7A6B - chains A and P of the 24 polymer chains in the assembly; structure by electron microscopy, 1.33 A resolution.

# Chain A (and P)
Name: Ferritin heavy chain
Source organism: Homo sapiens
Notes: EC 1.16.3.1; chain P of this document is another copy of the same molecule, construct and numbering; everything in this record applies to it too
UniProtKB: P02794 (FRIH_HUMAN); residues 0-182 here correspond to UniProt positions 1-183 (UniProt number = residue number + 1)
Sequence (183 residues; numbered 0 to 182; the number before each row is that of its first residue; numbering starts at 0):
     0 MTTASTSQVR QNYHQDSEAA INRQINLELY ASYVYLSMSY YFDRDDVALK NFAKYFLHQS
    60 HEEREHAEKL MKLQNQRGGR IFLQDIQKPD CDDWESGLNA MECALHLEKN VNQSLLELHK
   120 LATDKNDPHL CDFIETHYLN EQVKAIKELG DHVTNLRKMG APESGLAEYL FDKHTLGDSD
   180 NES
Not modelled in the structure: 0-3, 177-182
Differences from the reference sequence: conflict Q86 (Lys87 in P02794)
Modified residues: C90 (S-oxy cysteine; CSX)
UniProt features mapped onto this chain:
  - binding site (Fe cation): E27, E62, H65, E107, Q141
  - site: R22 (Essential for association with cargo receptor NCOA4)
  - modified residue: M0 (N-acetylmethionine), T1 (N-acetylthreonine), S178 (Phosphoserine), S182 (Phosphoserine)
Metal / ion sites: Na+ site 1: E27, E62; Na+ site 2: E134 (shared with 1 residue of chain F; 1 residue of chain e)

# Interface between chain A and chain P
Residue-residue contacts - 60 pairs, chain A then chain P:
  S6(A) with D44(P), hydrogen bond
  Q7(A) with D44(P), hydrogen bond
  V8(A) with D44(P)
  L28(A) with Y32(P), hydrophobic
  Y32(A) with L28(P), hydrophobic; L82(P); Q83(P), hydrogen bond (side chain-backbone); I85(P)
  L35(A) with E67(P); M70(P), hydrophobic
  S36(A) with L82(P)
  Y39(A) with E67(P), hydrogen bond (side chain-backbone); M70(P), hydrophobic; K71(P); N74(P), hydrogen bond (backbone-side chain); I80(P), hydrophobic
  D42(A) with N74(P), hydrogen bond
  R43(A) with N74(P); R79(P)
  D44(A) with S6(P), hydrogen bond; Q7(P), hydrogen bond; V8(P); R79(P), salt bridge
  D45(A) with R79(P), salt bridge
  L56(A) with E67(P)
  H60(A) with R63(P), hydrogen bond; E67(P), salt bridge
  R63(A) with H60(P), hydrogen bond; R63(P)
  E67(A) with L35(P); Y39(P), hydrogen bond (backbone-side chain); L56(P); H60(P), salt bridge
  M70(A) with L35(P), hydrophobic; Y39(P), hydrophobic
  K71(A) with Y39(P)
  N74(A) with Y39(P), hydrogen bond (side chain-backbone); D42(P), hydrogen bond; R43(P)
  R79(A) with R43(P); D44(P), salt bridge; D45(P), salt bridge
  I80(A) with Y39(P), hydrophobic
  F81(A) with D91(P)
  L82(A) with Y32(P); S36(P); K87(P)
  Q83(A) with Y32(P), hydrogen bond (backbone-side chain); K87(P)
  D84(A) with I85(P); Q86(P); K87(P), hydrogen bond (side chain-backbone)
  I85(A) with Y32(P); D84(P); I85(P), hydrogen bond (backbone-backbone)
  Q86(A) with D84(P)
  K87(A) with L82(P); Q83(P); D84(P), hydrogen bond (backbone-side chain)
  D91(A) with F81(P)
Other interface residues (no listed pair), chain A (32 interface residues in all): N25, G77, P88
Other interface residues (no listed pair), chain P (32 interface residues in all): N25, G77, P88

# Summary
Chain A and chain P each contribute 32 residues to their interface; the contacts include 17 hydrogen bonds and
6 salt bridges. Among the polar pairs are D44(A)-R79(P), D45(A)-R79(P) and H60(A)-E67(P). From UniProt: 5 Fe
cation-binding residues on chain A.
Both chains are Ferritin heavy chain (Homo sapiens). Entry 7A6B (1.33 A structure of human apoferritin
obtained from Titan Mono- BCOR microscope) was determined by electron microscopy, deposited together with
7A6A, 6Z6U, 6Z9E and 6Z9F.
